6R4B - chain A; structure by X-ray diffraction, 2.15 A resolution.

== Chain A ==
Name: Aurora kinase A
Source organism: Homo sapiens
Notes: EC 2.7.11.1
UniProtKB: O14965 (AURKA_HUMAN); numbering as in UniProt (aligned over 122-403)
Sequence (285 residues; numbered 119 to 403; the number before each row is that of its first residue):
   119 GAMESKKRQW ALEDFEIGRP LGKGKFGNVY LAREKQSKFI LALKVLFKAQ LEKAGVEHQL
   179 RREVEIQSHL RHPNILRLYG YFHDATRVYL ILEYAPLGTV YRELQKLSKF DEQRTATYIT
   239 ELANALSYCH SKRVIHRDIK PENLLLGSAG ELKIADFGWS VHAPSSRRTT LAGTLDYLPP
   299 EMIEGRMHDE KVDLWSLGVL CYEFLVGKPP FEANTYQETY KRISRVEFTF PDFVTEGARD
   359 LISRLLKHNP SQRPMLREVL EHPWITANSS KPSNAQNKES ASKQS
Disordered / not traced: 119-126, 392-403
Differences from the reference sequence: expression tag (119-121); conflict Ala290 (Cys in O14965), Ala393 (Cys in O14965)
Modified residues: Thr288 (phosphothreonine; TPO)
UniProt features mapped onto this chain:
  - region: His280 to Leu289, Gly291 to Leu293 (Activation segment)
  - active site: Asp256 (Proton acceptor)
  - binding site (ATP): Lys143, Lys162, Glu211 to Ala213, Glu260, Asn261, Asp274
  - modified residue: Thr287 (Phosphothreonine), Thr288 (Phosphothreonine), Ser342 (Phosphoserine)
  - cross-link: Lys258 (Glycyl lysine isopeptide (Lys-Gly) (interchain with G-Cter in SUMO2))
  - natural variant: Ser155 (S155R: In a colorectal adenocarcinoma sample), Val174 (V174M: In a metastatic melanoma sample)
  - mutagenesis: Lys162 (K162R: Loss of kinase activity), Phe165 (F165A: Decreases the interaction with phosphatase type 1 isoforms), Gly198 (G198N: Reduces interaction with TPX2. Reduces kinase activity tenfold. Promotes interaction with the AURKB binding partners INCENP and BIRC5 that are normally not bound by AURKA), Arg205 (R205A: Reduces ubiquitination and proteasomal degradation), Asp274 (D274N: Abolishes cilia disassembly and kinase activity), Thr287 (T287A: No direct effect on catalytic activity; T287E: Enhances interaction with TPX2), Thr288 (T288A: Reduces cilia disassembly and kinase activity; T288D: Mimics phosphorylation state and increases kinase activity), Tyr334 (Y334A: Reduces binding to MYCN), Gln335 (Q335A: Reduces binding to MYCN), Phe346 (F346A: Decreases the interaction with phosphatase type 1 isoforms)
Metal / ion sites: Mg2+ site 1: Asn261, Asp274 (together with ADP); Mg2+ site 2: Asp274 (together with ADP)
Ligand contacts:
  - ADP (adenosine-5'-diphosphate): Leu139, Gly140, Lys141, Gly142, Lys143, Phe144, Gly145, Val147, Ala160, Lys162, Leu194, Leu210, Glu211, Tyr212, Ala213, Thr217, Glu260, Asn261, Leu263, Asp274
  - JSN ((6S)-6-[2,4-bis(fluoranyl)phenyl]-N,N,4-trimethyl-2-oxidanylidene-5,6-dihydro-1H-pyrimidine-5-carboxamide): Lys166, Leu169, Glu175, Leu178, Arg179, Val182, Tyr199, His201, Val206
Reported in the primary citation:
  - binding site for JSN: Tyr199

== Overview ==
Bound to chain A: ADP and compound JSN. Asn261 and Asp274 coordinate Mg2+ site 1. From UniProt: active-site
residue Asp256, 8 ATP-binding residues and 10 mutagenesis sites. From the paper: a binding site for JSN at
Tyr199.
Chain A is Aurora kinase A (Homo sapiens); the structure, Aurora-A in complex with shape-diverse fragment 56,
was determined by X-ray diffraction together with 6R49, 6R4A, 6R4D and 6R4C from the same study.
